6H5C - chains A and B; structure by X-ray diffraction, 1.14 A resolution.

== Chain A (and B) ==
Protein: 3-dehydroquinate dehydratase
From: Salmonella enterica subsp. enterica serovar Typhi
Notes: EC 4.2.1.10; chain B of this document is another copy of the same molecule, construct and numbering; everything in this record applies to it too
Reference sequence: P24670 (AROD_SALTI); residues 1-252 here = UniProt positions 1-252
Amino-acid sequence (252 residues; numbered 1 to 252; the number before each row is that of its first residue):
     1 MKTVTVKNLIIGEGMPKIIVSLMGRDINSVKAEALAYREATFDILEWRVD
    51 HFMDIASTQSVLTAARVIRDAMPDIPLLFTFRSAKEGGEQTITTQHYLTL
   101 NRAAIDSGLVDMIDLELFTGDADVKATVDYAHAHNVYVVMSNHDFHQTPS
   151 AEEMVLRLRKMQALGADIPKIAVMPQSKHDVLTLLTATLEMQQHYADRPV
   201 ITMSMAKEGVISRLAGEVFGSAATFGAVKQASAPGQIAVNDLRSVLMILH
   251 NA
Covalently attached groups: compound FSQ linked to K170
Small-molecule neighbours: FSQ ((1S,3R,4S,5R)-3-methyl-3,4,5-tris(hydroxyl)cyclohexane-1-carboxylic Acid): S21, E46, R48, T80, R82, H143, A172, M203, M205, R213, F225, S232, A233, Q236
UniProt features mapped onto this chain:
  - active site: H143 (Proton donor/acceptor), K170 (Schiff-base intermediate with substrate)
  - binding site (3-dehydroquinate): S21, E46 to R48, R82, R213, S232, Q236
From the paper describing this entry:
  - binding site for FSQ: K170
  - contacts within the chain: H143-K170
  - catalytic residues: H143, K170 (citing earlier work)

== Interface between chain A and chain B ==
Pairs across the interface - 38 pairs, chain A then chain B:
  K178(A) - L189(B)
  K178(A) - Q192(B)  hydrogen bond
  K178(A) - E217(B)
  K178(A) - V218(B)  hydrogen bond (side chain-backbone)
  H179(A) - L189(B)
  L182(A) - T186(B)
  L182(A) - L189(B)  hydrophobic
  L182(A) - F219(B)  hydrophobic
  T186(A) - L182(B)
  L189(A) - K178(B)
  L189(A) - H179(B)
  L189(A) - L182(B)  hydrophobic
  Q192(A) - K178(B)  hydrogen bond
  K207(A) - L249(B)  hydrogen bond (side chain-backbone)
  K207(A) - H250(B)  hydrogen bond (side chain-backbone)
  K207(A) - A252(B)  hydrogen bond (side chain-backbone)
  E208(A) - V218(B)
  V210(A) - L249(B)  hydrophobic
  I211(A) - I211(B)  hydrophobic
  I211(A) - A215(B)  hydrophobic
  L214(A) - L249(B)  hydrophobic
  A215(A) - I211(B)  hydrophobic
  V218(A) - K178(B)
  V218(A) - E208(B)
  F219(A) - L182(B)  hydrophobic
  I237(A) - I248(B)  hydrophobic
  I237(A) - A252(B)  hydrophobic
  D241(A) - I248(B)
  V245(A) - I248(B)  hydrophobic
  I248(A) - I237(B)  hydrophobic
  I248(A) - D241(B)
  I248(A) - V245(B)  hydrophobic
  L249(A) - K207(B)  hydrogen bond (backbone-side chain)
  L249(A) - V210(B)  hydrophobic
  L249(A) - L214(B)  hydrophobic
  H250(A) - K207(B)  hydrogen bond (backbone-side chain)
  A252(A) - K207(B)  hydrogen bond (backbone-side chain)
  A252(A) - I237(B)  hydrophobic
Other interface residues (no listed pair), chain A (24 interface residues in all): V181, L185, Q193
Other interface residues (no listed pair), chain B (26 interface residues in all): V181, L185, Q193, N251

== In short ==
The interface between chain A and chain B involves 24 residues on one side and 26 on the other, with 9
hydrogen bonds. Polar pairs include K178(A)-Q192(B), K178(A)-V218(B) and K207(A)-L249(B). Compound FSQ is
covalently linked to K170(A). The paper reports catalytic residues H143(A) and K170(A); a binding site for FSQ
at K170(A).
Both chains are 3-dehydroquinate dehydratase (Salmonella enterica subsp. enterica serovar Typhi). Entry 6H5C
(Crystal structure of DHQ1 from Salmonella typhi covalently modified by ligand 1) was determined by X-ray
diffraction (same publication as 6H5D, 6H5G and 6H5J).
